Entry 3HHW (X-ray diffraction, 2.70 A resolution); this record covers chains A and L of the 10 polymer chains in the assembly.

Chain A:
Name: Phosphoprotein
From: Vesicular stomatitis Indiana virus
Notes: engineered mutation(s): S290W
Reference sequence: P04880 (PHOSP_VSIVM); numbering as in UniProt (aligned over 183-265)
Chain sequence (87 residues; row label = number of the first residue in the row):
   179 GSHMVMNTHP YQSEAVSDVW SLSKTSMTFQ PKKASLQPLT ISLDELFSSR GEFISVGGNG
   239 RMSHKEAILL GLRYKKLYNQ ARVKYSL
Disordered / not traced: 179-192
Sequence notes: expression tag (179-182)
Modified residues: Mse205 (selenomethionine; parent Met); Mse240 (selenomethionine; parent Met)
Reported in the primary citation:
  - post-translational modification sites: Ser226, Ser227 (citing earlier work)

Chain L:
Name: Nucleoprotein
From: Vesicular stomatitis Indiana virus
Reference sequence: Q77E03 (NCAP_VSIVN); residue numbers follow UniProt; this construct covers 2-422
Chain sequence (421 residues; each row starts with the number of its first residue):
     2 SVTVKRIIDN TVIVPKLPAN EDPVEYPADY FRKSKEIPLY INTTKSLSDL RGYVYQGLKS
    62 GNVSIIHVNS YLYGALKDIR GKLDKDWSSF GINIGKAGDT IGIFDLVSLK ALDGVLPDGV
   122 SDASRTSADD KWLPLYLLGL YRVGRTQMPE YRKKLMDGLT NQCKMINEQF EPLVPEGRDI
   182 FDVWGNDSNY TKIVAAVDMF FHMFKKHECA SFRYGTIVSR FKDCAALATF GHLCKITGMS
   242 TEDVTTWILN REVADEMVQM MLPGQEIDKA DSYMPYLIDF GLSSKSPYWS VKNPAFHFWG
   302 QLTALLLRST RARNARQPDD IEYTSLTTAG LLYAYAVGSS ADLAQQFCVG DNKYTPDDST
   362 GGLTTNAPPQ GRDVVEWLGW FEDQNRKPTP DMMQYAKRAV MSLQGLREKT IGKYAKSEFD
   422 K
Sequence notes: engineered mutation Trp290 (Ser in Q77E03)
Curated features (UniProtKB/Swiss-Prot):
  - binding site (RNA): Arg143, Tyr152, Lys206, Arg214, Lys286, Arg317, Arg408

Chain A / chain L interface:
Contacting residue pairs (9; chain A residue first):
  Ser233(A) - Thr365(L)  hydrogen bond (backbone-side chain)
  Val234(A) - Leu364(L)
  Val234(A) - Thr365(L)
  Gly235(A) - Leu364(L)
  Arg251(A) - Thr365(L)  hydrogen bond (side chain-backbone)
  Tyr256(A) - Asp359(L)
  Asn257(A) - Lys354(L)
  Asn257(A) - Asp359(L)  hydrogen bond
  Arg260(A) - Asp358(L)  salt bridge
Other interface residues (no listed pair), chain A (8 interface residues in all): Leu248
Other interface residues (no listed pair), chain L (8 interface residues in all): Pro357, Ser360, Gly362
From the paper, about this interface:
  - pairs named by the authors: Ser233(A)-Thr365(L) (hydrogen bond), Val234(A)-Leu364(L), Gly235(A)-Leu364(L) (hydrophobic contact), Arg251(A)-Thr365(L) (hydrogen bond), Tyr256(A)-Asp358(L), Asn257(A)-Asp359(L) (hydrogen bond), Asn257(A)-Lys354(L) (hydrogen bond), Asn257(A)-Ser360(L), Arg260(A)-Asp358(L) (hydrogen bond)

Summary:
Chain A and chain L each contribute 8 residues to their interface; the contacts include 3 hydrogen bonds and 1
salt bridge. Among the polar pairs are Arg260(A)-Asp358(L), Ser233(A)-Thr365(L) and Arg251(A)-Thr365(L). The
authors report hydrogen bonds between Ser233(A) and Thr365(L), Arg251(A) and Thr365(L) and Asn257(A) and
Asp359(L) among others; contacts between Val234(A) and Leu364(L), Tyr256(A) and Asp358(L) and Asn257(A) and
Ser360(L); a hydrophobic contact between Gly235(A) and Leu364(L). The paper reports modification sites
Ser226(A) and Ser227(A).
Here chain A is Phosphoprotein and chain L is Nucleoprotein, both from Vesicular stomatitis Indiana virus.
Entry 3HHW (Complex of a vesicular stomatitis virus empty capsid with the nucleocapsid-binding domain of the
phosphoprotein) was determined by X-ray diffraction, deposited together with 3HHZ.
